8INB - chains A and C of the 4 polymer chains in the assembly; structure by electron microscopy, 3.10 A resolution.

Chain A:
Name: Cas12j-SF05
Organism: Biggievirus Mos11
Sequence (737 residues; numbered 1 to 737; the number before each row is that of its first residue):
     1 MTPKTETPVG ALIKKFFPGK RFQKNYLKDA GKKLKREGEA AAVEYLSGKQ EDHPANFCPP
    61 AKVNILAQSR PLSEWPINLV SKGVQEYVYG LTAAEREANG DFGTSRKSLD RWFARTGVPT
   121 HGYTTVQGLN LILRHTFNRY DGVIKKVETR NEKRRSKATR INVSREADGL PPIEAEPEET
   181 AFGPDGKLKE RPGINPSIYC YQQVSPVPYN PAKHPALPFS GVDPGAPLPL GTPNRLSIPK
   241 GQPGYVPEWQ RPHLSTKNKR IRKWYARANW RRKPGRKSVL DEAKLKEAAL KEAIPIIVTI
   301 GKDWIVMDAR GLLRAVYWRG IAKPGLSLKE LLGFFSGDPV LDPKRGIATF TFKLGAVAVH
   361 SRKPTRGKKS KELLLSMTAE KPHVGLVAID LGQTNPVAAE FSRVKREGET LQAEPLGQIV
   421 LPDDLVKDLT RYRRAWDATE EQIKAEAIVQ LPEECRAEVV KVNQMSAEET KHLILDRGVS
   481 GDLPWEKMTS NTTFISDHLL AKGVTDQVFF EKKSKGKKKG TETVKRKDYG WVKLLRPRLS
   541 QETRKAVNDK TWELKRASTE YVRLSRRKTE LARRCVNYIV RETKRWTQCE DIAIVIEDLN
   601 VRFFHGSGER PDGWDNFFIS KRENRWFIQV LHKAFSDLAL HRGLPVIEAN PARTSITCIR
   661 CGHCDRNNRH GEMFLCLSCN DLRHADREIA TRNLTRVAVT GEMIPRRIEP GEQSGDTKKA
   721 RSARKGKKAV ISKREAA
Disordered / not traced: 1-53, 466-536, 599-625, 650-737
Reported in the primary citation:
  - binding site for Ts-DNA (chain C): Gln127, Gln202, Ser336

Chain C:
Molecule: Ts-DNA
Sequence (55 nucleotides; each row starts with the number of its first residue; numbers below 1 keep their minus sign (DG-41 is residue -41)):
   -41 GAATTGAAGC TGCCCTTGCA ACTTCAGCAG CACGTAGGGG AGAATTGGCC ACACA
Disordered / not traced: -41 to -16, 7-13

Chain A / chain C interface:
Pairs across the interface (36; chain A residue first):
  Gln127(A) - DA1(C)  hydrogen bond to the base
  Gln127(A) - DA2(C)  base contact
  Leu131(A) - DA-1(C)  phosphate contact
  Arg134(A) - DA-1(C)  salt bridge to the phosphate
  His135(A) - DG-2(C)  hydrogen bond to the phosphate
  His135(A) - DA-1(C)  salt bridge to the phosphate
  Asn138(A) - DG-3(C)  sugar contact
  Asn138(A) - DG-2(C)  hydrogen bond to the phosphate
  Arg139(A) - DG-3(C)  sugar contact
  Gly142(A) - DG-4(C)  phosphate contact
  Lys145(A) - DG-3(C)  phosphate contact
  Lys146(A) - DA-6(C)  base contact
  Lys146(A) - DG-5(C)  base contact
  Thr149(A) - DG-4(C)  phosphate contact
  Tyr199(A) - DG-2(C)  sugar contact
  Tyr199(A) - DA-1(C)  sugar contact
  Gln202(A) - DA1(C)  sugar contact
  Gln202(A) - DA2(C)  hydrogen bond to the base
  Ser336(A) - DG0(C)  hydrogen bond to the phosphate
  Ser336(A) - DA1(C)  phosphate contact
  Gly337(A) - DA1(C)  hydrogen bond to the phosphate
  Asp338(A) - DA-1(C)  phosphate contact
  Asp338(A) - DG0(C)  base contact
  Asp338(A) - DA1(C)  phosphate contact
  Thr351(A) - DG0(C)  phosphate contact
  Lys353(A) - DA1(C)  phosphate contact
  Trp436(A) - DG-8(C)  phosphate contact
  Arg538(A) - DC-11(C)  phosphate contact
  Gln541(A) - DG-12(C)  phosphate contact
  Arg544(A) - DA-10(C)  salt bridge to the phosphate
  Asn548(A) - DC-9(C)  base contact
  Trp552(A) - DC-9(C)  base contact
  Trp552(A) - DG-8(C)  stacking on the base
  Lys555(A) - DG-8(C)  salt bridge to the phosphate
  Arg556(A) - DG-8(C)  hydrogen bond to the base
  Tyr561(A) - DG-8(C)  sugar contact
Other interface residues (no listed pair), chain A (30 interface residues in all): Lys153, Asn195, Val340, Gln629
Other interface residues (no listed pair), chain C (16 interface residues in all): DT-7, DT3

Summary:
Chain A and chain C form an interface of 30 and 16 residues respectively; the contacts include 7 hydrogen
bonds, 4 salt bridges and 1 aromatic stacking contact. Among the polar pairs are Gln127(A)-DA1(C),
Gln202(A)-DA2(C) and Arg556(A)-DG-8(C). From the paper: a binding site for Ts-DNA (chain C) at Gln127(A),
Gln202(A) and Ser336(A).
Chain A is Cas12j-SF05 (Biggievirus Mos11) and chain C is Ts-DNA; the structure, Cryo-EM structure of
Cas12j-SF05-crRNA-dsDNA complex, was determined by electron microscopy.
